PDB entry 9DR7 | X-ray diffraction, 2.45 A resolution | chains A and B

[Chain A]
Protein: DNA polymerase iota
From: Homo sapiens
Notes: EC 2.7.7.7
UniProtKB: Q9UNA4 (POLI_HUMAN); residues 1-420 here correspond to UniProt positions 26-445 (UniProt number = residue number + 25)
Sequence (420 residues; row label = number of the first residue in the row):
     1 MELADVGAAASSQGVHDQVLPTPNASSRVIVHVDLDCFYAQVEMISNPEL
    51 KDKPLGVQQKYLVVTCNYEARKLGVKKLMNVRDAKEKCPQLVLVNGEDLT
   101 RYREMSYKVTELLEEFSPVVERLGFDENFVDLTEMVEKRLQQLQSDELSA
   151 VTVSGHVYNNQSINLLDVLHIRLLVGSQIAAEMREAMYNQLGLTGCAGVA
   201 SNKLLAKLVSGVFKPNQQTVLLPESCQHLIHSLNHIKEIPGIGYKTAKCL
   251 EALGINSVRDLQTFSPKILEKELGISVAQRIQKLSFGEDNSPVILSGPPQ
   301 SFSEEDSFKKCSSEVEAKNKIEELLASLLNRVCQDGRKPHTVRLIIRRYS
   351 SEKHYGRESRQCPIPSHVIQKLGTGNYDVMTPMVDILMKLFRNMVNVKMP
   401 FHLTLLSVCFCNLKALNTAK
Not modelled in the structure: 1-25, 351-355, 371-378, 395-403, 415-420
Curated features (UniProtKB/Swiss-Prot):
  - active site: Glu127 (Proton acceptor)
  - binding site (Mg(2+)): Asp34, Leu35, Asp126
  - binding site (Mn(2+)): Asp34, Leu35, Asp126
  - binding site (a 2'-deoxyribonucleoside 5'-triphosphate): Tyr39, Arg71
Metal / ion sites: Mg2+ site 1: Asp34, Leu35, Asp126 (together with phosphate ion) (shared with DT19(B) of chain B); Mg2+ site 2: Asp34, Asp126, Glu127 (shared with DT19(B) of chain B); Mg2+ site 3: Lys237, Ile239, Ile242 (shared with DC17(B) of chain B)

[Chain B]
Molecule: 19-nt DNA strand
Sequence (19 nucleotides; each row starts with the number of its first residue):
     1 TCAAGGGTCCTAGGACCCT
Not modelled in the structure: 1-2
Metal / ion sites: Mg2+ site 1: DC17 (shared with Lys237(A), Ile239(A), Ile242(A) of chain A); Mg2+ site 2: DT19 (together with phosphate ion) (shared with Asp34(A), Leu35(A), Asp126(A) of chain A)

[How chain A and chain B interact]
Residue-residue contacts (34):
  Phe38(A) with DT19(B), phosphate contact
  Tyr39(A) with DT19(B), sugar contact
  Gln59(A) with DT19(B), base contact
  Val64(A) with DT19(B), base contact
  Thr65(A) with DT19(B), phosphate contact
  Lys77(A) with DT19(B), salt bridge to the phosphate
  Leu78(A) with DT19(B), base contact
  Leu123(A) with DC17(B), sugar contact
  Asp126(A) with DC18(B), phosphate contact; DT19(B), phosphate contact
  Glu127(A) with DC18(B), sugar contact
  Lys207(A) with DC17(B), phosphate contact; DC18(B), salt bridge to the phosphate
  Ile239(A) with DC17(B), phosphate contact
  Pro240(A) with DC17(B), phosphate contact
  Gly241(A) with DC16(B), phosphate contact; DC17(B), hydrogen bond to the phosphate
  Ile242(A) with DC16(B), phosphate contact; DC17(B), phosphate contact
  Gly243(A) with DC16(B), hydrogen bond to the phosphate; DC17(B), phosphate contact
  Tyr244(A) with DC16(B), phosphate contact
  Lys245(A) with DA15(B), phosphate contact; DC16(B), phosphate contact
  Thr246(A) with DA15(B), phosphate contact; DC16(B), hydrogen bond to the phosphate
  Glu358(A) with DG13(B), phosphate contact
  Ser359(A) with DA12(B), sugar contact; DG13(B), hydrogen bond to the phosphate
  Arg360(A) with DA12(B), phosphate contact
  Gln361(A) with DT11(B), hydrogen bond to the phosphate; DA12(B), hydrogen bond to the phosphate
  Cys362(A) with DT11(B), phosphate contact
  Pro363(A) with DT11(B), phosphate contact
Also at the interface, not in a pair above, chain A (31 interface residues in all): Asp34, Cys37, Gly124, Thr341, Arg343, Arg357
Also at the interface, not in a pair above, chain B (9 interface residues in all): DG14

[In short]
The interface between chain A and chain B involves 31 residues on one side and 9 on the other, with 6 hydrogen
bonds and 2 salt bridges. Among the polar pairs are Gly241(A)-DC17(B), Gly243(A)-DC16(B) and
Thr246(A)-DC16(B).
Chain A is DNA polymerase iota (Homo sapiens) and chain B is a 19-nt DNA strand; the structure, Product
complex of DNA polymerase iota with 2 monophosphates, was determined by X-ray diffraction together with 9DDR,
9DQT, 9DQU, 9DR9, 9DRB, 9DRC and 9NJH from the same study.
